7TK7 - chains T and W of the 27 polymer chains in the assembly; structure by electron microscopy, 6.70 A resolution (low resolution: residue-level contacts below are approximate; hydrogen-bond / salt-bridge calls are withheld).

# Chain T
Name: ATP synthase subunit a
Organism: Saccharomyces cerevisiae
Reference sequence: P00854 (ATP6_YEAST); residues 1-249 here correspond to UniProt positions 11-259 (UniProt number = residue number + 10)
Chain sequence (249 residues; each row starts with the number of its first residue):
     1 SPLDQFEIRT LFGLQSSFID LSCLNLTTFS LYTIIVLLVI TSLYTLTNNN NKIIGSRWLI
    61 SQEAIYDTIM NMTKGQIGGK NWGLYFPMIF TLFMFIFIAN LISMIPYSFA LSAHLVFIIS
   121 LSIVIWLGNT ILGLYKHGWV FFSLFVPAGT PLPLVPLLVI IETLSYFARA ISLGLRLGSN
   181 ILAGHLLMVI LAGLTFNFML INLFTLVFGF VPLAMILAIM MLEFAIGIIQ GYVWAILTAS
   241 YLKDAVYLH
Not modelled in the structure: 1-25

# Chain W
Name: ATP synthase subunit f
Organism: Saccharomyces cerevisiae
Reference sequence: Q06405 (ATPK_YEAST); residues 1-95 here correspond to UniProt positions 7-101 (UniProt number = residue number + 6)
Chain sequence (95 residues; row label = number of the first residue in the row):
     1 VSTLIPPKVV SSKNIGSAPN AKRIANVVHF YKSLPQGPAP AIKANTRLAR YKAKYFDGDN
    61 ASGKPLWHFA LGIIAFGYSM EYYFHLRHHK GAEEH
Not modelled in the structure: 86-95

# How chain T and chain W interact
Contacting residue pairs (7; chain T residue first):
  Leu46(T) - Phe56(W)
  Asn49(T) - Ala41(W)
  Asn50(T) - Ala41(W)
  Ser56(T) - Gly58(W)
  Arg57(T) - Gly58(W)
  Tyr107(T) - Ile73(W)
  Tyr107(T) - Gly77(W)
Interface residues without a listed pair, chain W (6 interface residues in all): Asp59

# Summary
Chain T and chain W each contribute 6 residues to their interface.
Here chain T is ATP synthase subunit a and chain W is ATP synthase subunit f, both from Saccharomyces
cerevisiae. Entry 7TK7 (Yeast ATP synthase State 1catalytic(b) with 10 mM ATP backbone model) was determined
by electron microscopy (same publication as 7TJS, 7TJT, 7TJU, 7TJV, 7TJW, 7TJX and 30 further entries).
